PDB entry 4NF8 | X-ray diffraction, 1.86 A resolution | chains A and B

Chain A:
Name: Glutamate receptor ionotropic, NMDA 1
Source organism: Rattus norvegicus
Notes: fragment: Ligand-binding domain
UniProtKB: P35439 (NMDZ1_RAT); the construct has insertions or renumbered stretches relative to UniProt, so the offset changes along the chain: 2-152 = UniProt 393-543; 155-292 = UniProt 663-800
Sequence (292 residues; each row starts with the number of its first residue):
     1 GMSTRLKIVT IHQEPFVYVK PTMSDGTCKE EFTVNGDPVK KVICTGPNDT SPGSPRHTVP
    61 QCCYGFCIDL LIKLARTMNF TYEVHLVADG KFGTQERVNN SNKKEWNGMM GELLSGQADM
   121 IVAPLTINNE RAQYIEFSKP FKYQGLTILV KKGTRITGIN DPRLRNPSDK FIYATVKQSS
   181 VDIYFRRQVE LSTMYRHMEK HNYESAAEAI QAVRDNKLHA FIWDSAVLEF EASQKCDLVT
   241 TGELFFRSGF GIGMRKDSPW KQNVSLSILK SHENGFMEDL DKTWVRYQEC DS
Disordered / not traced: 1-2, 99-100, 290-292
Sequence notes: expression tag (1, 153-154)
Curated features (UniProtKB/Swiss-Prot):
  - glycosylation (N-linked (GlcNAc...) asparagine): N100, N166, N263
  - binding site (glycine): S180, D224
Disulfide bonds: C28-C62, C44-C63
Small-molecule neighbours: glycine (GLY): F92, P124, L125, T126, R131, S179, S180, W223, D224, F250

Chain B:
Name: Glutamate receptor ionotropic, NMDA 2A
Source organism: Rattus norvegicus
Notes: fragment: Ligand-binding domain
UniProtKB: Q00959 (NMDE1_RAT); the construct has insertions or renumbered stretches relative to UniProt, so the offset changes along the chain: 5-142 = UniProt 402-539; 145-286 = UniProt 661-802
Sequence (283 residues; each row starts with the number of its first residue):
     4 SDDNHLSIVT LEEAPFVIVE DIDPLTETCV RNTVPCRKFV KINNSTNEGM NVKKCCKGFC
    64 IDILKKLSRT VKFTYDLYLV TNGKHGKKVN NVWNGMIGEV VYQRAVMAVG SLTINEERSE
   124 VVDFSVPFVE TGISVMVSRG TQVTGLSDKK FQRPHDYSPP FRFGTVPNGS TERNIRNNYP
   184 YMHQYMTRFN QRGVEDALVS LKTGKLDAFI YDAAVLNYKA GRDEGCKLVT IGSGYIFATT
   244 GYGIALQKGS PWKRQIDLAL LQFVGDGEME ELETLWLTGI CHN
Disordered / not traced: 4, 285-286
Sequence notes: expression tag (4); engineered mutation T242 (Ser758 in Q00959)
Disulfide bonds: C32-C58, C39-C59, C229-C284
Small-molecule neighbours: glutamic acid (GLU): H88, S114, L115, T116, R121, V169, G172, S173, T174, Y214, D215, Y245
Reported in the primary citation:
  - specificity-determining residues: Y214, K222

How chain A and chain B interact:
Pairs across the interface - 43 pairs, chain A then chain B:
  N128(A) - L264(B)
  N129(A) - L261(B)  hydrogen bond (side chain-backbone)
  N129(A) - L264(B)
  N129(A) - Q265(B)
  A132(A) - L261(B)
  A132(A) - L264(B)  hydrophobic
  Q133(A) - R257(B)  hydrogen bond
  Q133(A) - L261(B)
  K139(A) - I117(B)
  K139(A) - F127(B)  hydrogen bond (side chain-backbone)
  K139(A) - S128(B)
  P140(A) - P130(B)
  Y143(A) - P130(B)
  Y143(A) - E133(B)
  Y143(A) - T242(B)
  Y143(A) - T243(B)
  Y143(A) - G244(B)
  R187(A) - G268(B)  hydrogen bond (side chain-backbone)
  R187(A) - D269(B)  salt bridge
  Q188(A) - G268(B)  hydrogen bond (side chain-backbone)
  Q188(A) - D269(B)
  Q188(A) - G270(B)
  E190(A) - D269(B)
  F246(A) - V267(B)
  R247(A) - E133(B)
  R247(A) - E276(B)  salt bridge
  L266(A) - E119(B)
  L266(A) - S122(B)
  L269(A) - I117(B)  hydrophobic
  L269(A) - N118(B)
  L269(A) - S122(B)
  K270(A) - E119(B)
  H272(A) - A241(B)
  H272(A) - T242(B)  hydrogen bond
  E273(A) - N118(B)
  E273(A) - E119(B)  hydrogen bond (side chain-backbone)
  E273(A) - N177(B)  hydrogen bond (backbone-side chain)
  E273(A) - N181(B)  hydrogen bond (backbone-side chain)
  E273(A) - F240(B)
  N274(A) - N181(B)
  E278(A) - Y238(B)  hydrogen bond
  E278(A) - F240(B)
  R286(A) - Y238(B)  hydrogen bond
Other interface residues (no listed pair), chain A (27 interface residues in all): I127, Q144, Y184, F245, S248, K256, G275
Other interface residues (no listed pair), chain B (27 interface residues in all): K256, E273

Summary:
The chain A/chain B interface involves 27 residues from each chain, with 11 hydrogen bonds and 2 salt bridges.
Polar pairs include R187(A)-D269(B), R247(A)-E276(B) and N129(A)-L261(B). Ligands of chain A: glycine. Chain B
binds glutamic acid. Curated annotation (UniProt) lists glycine-binding residues S180(A) and D224(A) on chain
A. From the paper: specificity determinants Y214(B) and K222(B).
Chain A is Glutamate receptor ionotropic, NMDA 1 and chain B is Glutamate receptor ionotropic, NMDA 2A, both
from Rattus norvegicus; the structure, Crystal structure of GluN1/GluN2A ligand-binding domain in complex with
glycine and glutamate in PEG2000MME, was determined by X-ray diffraction together with 4NF4, 4NF5 and 4NF6
from the same study.
